Entry 7CK8 (X-ray diffraction, 1.80 A resolution); this record covers chains A and H of the 12 polymer chains in the assembly.

[Chain A (and H)]
Name: Ferritin heavy chain
Organism: Homo sapiens
Notes: EC 1.16.3.1; chain H of this document is another copy of the same molecule, construct and numbering; everything in this record applies to it too
UniProtKB: P02794 (FRIH_HUMAN); residues 4-176 here correspond to UniProt positions 5-177 (UniProt number = residue number + 1)
Sequence (173 residues; row label = number of the first residue in the row):
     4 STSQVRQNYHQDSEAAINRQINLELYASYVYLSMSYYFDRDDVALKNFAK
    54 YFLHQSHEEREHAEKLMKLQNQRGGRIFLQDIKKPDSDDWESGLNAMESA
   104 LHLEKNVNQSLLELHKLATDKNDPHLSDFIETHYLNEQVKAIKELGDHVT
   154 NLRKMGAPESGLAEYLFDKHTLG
Differences from the reference sequence: engineered mutation Ser-90 (Cys91 in P02794), Ser-102 (Cys103 in P02794), Ser-130 (Cys131 in P02794)
Curated features (UniProtKB/Swiss-Prot):
  - binding site (Fe cation): Glu-27, Glu-62, His-65, Glu-107, Gln-141
  - site: Arg-22 (Essential for association with cargo receptor NCOA4)

[Interface between chain A and chain H]
Contacting residue pairs - 66 pairs, chain A then chain H:
  Ser-6(A) / Asp-44(H)  hydrogen bond
  Gln-7(A) / Asp-44(H)  hydrogen bond
  Val-8(A) / Asp-44(H)
  Leu-28(A) / Tyr-32(H)
  Ser-31(A) / Arg-63(H)  hydrogen bond
  Tyr-32(A) / Leu-28(H)  hydrophobic
  Tyr-32(A) / Leu-82(H)
  Tyr-32(A) / Gln-83(H)  hydrogen bond (side chain-backbone)
  Tyr-32(A) / Ile-85(H)
  Leu-35(A) / Arg-63(H)
  Leu-35(A) / Glu-67(H)
  Leu-35(A) / Met-70(H)  hydrophobic
  Ser-36(A) / Leu-82(H)
  Tyr-39(A) / Glu-67(H)  hydrogen bond (side chain-backbone)
  Tyr-39(A) / Met-70(H)  hydrophobic
  Tyr-39(A) / Lys-71(H)
  Tyr-39(A) / Asn-74(H)  hydrogen bond (backbone-side chain)
  Tyr-39(A) / Ile-80(H)  hydrophobic
  Asp-42(A) / Asn-74(H)  hydrogen bond
  Arg-43(A) / Asn-74(H)
  Arg-43(A) / Arg-79(H)
  Asp-44(A) / Ser-6(H)  hydrogen bond
  Asp-44(A) / Gln-7(H)  hydrogen bond
  Asp-44(A) / Val-8(H)
  Asp-44(A) / Arg-79(H)  salt bridge
  Asp-45(A) / Arg-79(H)  salt bridge
  Leu-56(A) / Glu-67(H)
  Ser-59(A) / Arg-63(H)  hydrogen bond
  His-60(A) / Arg-63(H)
  His-60(A) / Glu-67(H)  salt bridge
  Arg-63(A) / Ser-31(H)  hydrogen bond
  Arg-63(A) / Leu-35(H)
  Arg-63(A) / Ser-59(H)  hydrogen bond
  Arg-63(A) / His-60(H)
  Arg-63(A) / Arg-63(H)
  Glu-67(A) / Leu-35(H)
  Glu-67(A) / Tyr-39(H)  hydrogen bond (backbone-side chain)
  Glu-67(A) / Leu-56(H)
  Glu-67(A) / His-60(H)  salt bridge
  Met-70(A) / Leu-35(H)  hydrophobic
  Met-70(A) / Tyr-39(H)  hydrophobic
  Lys-71(A) / Tyr-39(H)
  Asn-74(A) / Tyr-39(H)  hydrogen bond (side chain-backbone)
  Asn-74(A) / Asp-42(H)  hydrogen bond
  Asn-74(A) / Arg-43(H)
  Arg-79(A) / Arg-43(H)
  Arg-79(A) / Asp-44(H)  salt bridge
  Arg-79(A) / Asp-45(H)  salt bridge
  Ile-80(A) / Tyr-39(H)  hydrophobic
  Phe-81(A) / Asp-91(H)
  Leu-82(A) / Tyr-32(H)
  Leu-82(A) / Ser-36(H)
  Leu-82(A) / Lys-87(H)
  Gln-83(A) / Tyr-32(H)  hydrogen bond (backbone-side chain)
  Gln-83(A) / Lys-87(H)
  Asp-84(A) / Ile-85(H)
  Asp-84(A) / Lys-86(H)  salt bridge
  Asp-84(A) / Lys-87(H)  hydrogen bond (side chain-backbone)
  Ile-85(A) / Tyr-32(H)  hydrophobic
  Ile-85(A) / Asp-84(H)
  Ile-85(A) / Ile-85(H)  hydrogen bond (backbone-backbone)
  Lys-86(A) / Asp-84(H)  salt bridge
  Lys-87(A) / Leu-82(H)
  Lys-87(A) / Gln-83(H)
  Lys-87(A) / Asp-84(H)  hydrogen bond (backbone-side chain)
  Asp-91(A) / Phe-81(H)
Interface residues without a listed pair, chain A (34 interface residues in all): Asn-25, Gly-77, Pro-88
Interface residues without a listed pair, chain H (34 interface residues in all): Asn-25, Gly-77, Pro-88

[Overview]
Chain A and chain H each contribute 34 residues to their interface; the contacts include 19 hydrogen bonds and
8 salt bridges. Polar contacts include Asp-44(A)/Arg-79(H), Asp-45(A)/Arg-79(H) and His-60(A)/Glu-67(H).
Curated annotation (UniProt) lists 5 Fe cation-binding residues on chain A.
Both chains are Ferritin heavy chain (Homo sapiens). Entry 7CK8 (Crystal structure of human ferritin heavy
chain mutant C90S/C102S/C130S) was determined by X-ray diffraction (same publication as 7CK9).
